PDB entry 7K01 | electron microscopy, 3.90 A resolution | chains 1 and 0 of the 7 polymer chains in the assembly

[Chain 1]
Name: General transcription and DNA repair factor IIH subunit TFB1
Organism: Saccharomyces cerevisiae (strain ATCC 204508 / S288c)
Reference sequence: P32776 (TFB1_YEAST); residue numbers follow UniProt; this construct covers 1-642
Chain sequence (642 residues; numbered 1 to 642; the number before each row is that of its first residue):
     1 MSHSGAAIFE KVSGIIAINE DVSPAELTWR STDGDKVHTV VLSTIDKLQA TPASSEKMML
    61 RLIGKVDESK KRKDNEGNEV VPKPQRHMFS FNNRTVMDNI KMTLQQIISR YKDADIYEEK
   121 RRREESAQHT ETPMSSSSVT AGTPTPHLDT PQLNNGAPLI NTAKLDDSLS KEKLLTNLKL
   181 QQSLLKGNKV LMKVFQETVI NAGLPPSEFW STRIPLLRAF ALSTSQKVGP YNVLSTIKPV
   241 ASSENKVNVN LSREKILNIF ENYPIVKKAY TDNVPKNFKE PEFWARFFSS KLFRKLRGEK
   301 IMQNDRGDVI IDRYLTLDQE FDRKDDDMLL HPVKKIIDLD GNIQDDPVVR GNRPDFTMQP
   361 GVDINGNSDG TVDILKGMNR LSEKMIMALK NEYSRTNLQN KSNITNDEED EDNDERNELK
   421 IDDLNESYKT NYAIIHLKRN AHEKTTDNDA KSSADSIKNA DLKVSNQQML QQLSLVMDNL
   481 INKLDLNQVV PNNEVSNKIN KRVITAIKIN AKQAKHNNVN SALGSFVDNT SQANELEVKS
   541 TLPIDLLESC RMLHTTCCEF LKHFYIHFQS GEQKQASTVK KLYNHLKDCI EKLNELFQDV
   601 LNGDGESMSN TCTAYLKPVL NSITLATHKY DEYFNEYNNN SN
Unresolved in the structure: 1-167, 356-367, 394-464, 520-536, 568-572, 640-642
Swiss-Prot annotation at these positions:
  - modified residue: Thr150 (Phosphothreonine)

[Chain 0]
Name: DNA repair helicase RAD3
Organism: Saccharomyces cerevisiae (strain ATCC 204508 / S288c)
Notes: EC 3.6.4.12
Reference sequence: P06839 (RAD3_YEAST); residue numbers follow UniProt; this construct covers 1-778
Chain sequence (778 residues; each row starts with the number of its first residue):
     1 MKFYIDDLPV LFPYPKIYPE QYNYMCDIKK TLDVGGNSIL EMPSGTGKTV SLLSLTIAYQ
    61 MHYPEHRKII YCSRTMSEIE KALVELENLM DYRTKELGYQ EDFRGLGLTS RKNLCLHPEV
   121 SKERKGTVVD EKCRRMTNGQ AKRKLEEDPE ANVELCEYHE NLYNIEVEDY LPKGVFSFEK
   181 LLKYCEEKTL CPYFIVRRMI SLCNIIIYSY HYLLDPKIAE RVSNEVSKDS IVIFDEAHNI
   241 DNVCIESLSL DLTTDALRRA TRGANALDER ISEVRKVDSQ KLQDEYEKLV QGLHSADILT
   301 DQEEPFVETP VLPQDLLTEA IPGNIRRAEH FVSFLKRLIE YLKTRMKVLH VISETPKSFL
   361 QHLKQLTFIE RKPLRFCSER LSLLVRTLEV TEVEDFTALK DIATFATLIS TYEEGFLLII
   421 EPYEIENAAV PNPIMRFTCL DASIAIKPVF ERFSSVIITS GTISPLDMYP RMLNFKTVLQ
   481 KSYAMTLAKK SFLPMIITKG SDQVAISSRF EIRNDPSIVR NYGSMLVEFA KITPDGMVVF
   541 FPSYLYMESI VSMWQTMGIL DEVWKHKLIL VETPDAQETS LALETYRKAC SNGRGAILLS
   601 VARGKVSEGI DFDHQYGRTV LMIGIPFQYT ESRILKARLE FMRENYRIRE NDFLSFDAMR
   661 HAAQCLGRVL RGKDDYGVMV LADRRFSRKR SQLPKWIAQG LSDADLNLST DMAISNTKQF
   721 LRTMAQPTDP KDQEGVSVWS YEDLIKHQNS RKDQGGFIEN ENKEGEQDED EDEDIEMQ
Unresolved in the structure: 755-778
Metal / ion sites: 4Fe-4S cluster Fe: Cys115, Cys133, Cys156
Residues lining bound ligands: 4Fe-4S cluster (SF4): Cys115, Leu116, His117, Val120, Cys133, Thr137, Cys156, Tyr158, Cys191, Tyr193, Phe194
Swiss-Prot annotation at these positions:
  - motif: Asp235 to His238 (DEAH box)
  - binding site (ATP): Met42 to Thr49
  - binding site ([4Fe-4S] cluster): Cys115, Cys133, Cys156, Cys191
  - mutagenesis: Lys48 (K48R/A: Loss of ATPase and DNA helicase activities but not ssDNA-binding or ATP-binding, impaired removal of pyrimidine dimers. Loss of RNA:DNA helicase. Extremely UV-sensitive), Arg111 (R111H: Intermediate level of UV-sensitivity), Cys115 (C115S: Extremely UV-sensitive), Glu236 (E236K: In rad3-1; abnormal sensitivity to UV irradiation, defective excision of damaged DNA bases ...), Gly461 (G461R: In rad3-2; abnormal sensitivity to UV irradiation, defective excision of damaged DNA bases)

[Interface between chain 1 and chain 0]
Contacting residue pairs (74):
  Tyr231(1) - Arg594(0)
  Asn232(1) - Arg594(0)
  Pro239(1) - Asp561(0)
  Val240(1) - Asp561(0)  hydrogen bond (backbone-side chain)
  Leu296(1) - Gln555(0)
  Arg297(1) - Gln555(0)
  Leu329(1) - Leu581(0)
  Leu330(1) - Leu581(0)  hydrophobic
  His331(1) - Gln577(0)
  His331(1) - Leu581(0)
  His331(1) - Glu584(0)  salt bridge
  Lys335(1) - Glu80(0)
  Lys335(1) - Asn113(0)
  Ile336(1) - Ser77(0)  hydrogen bond (backbone-side chain)
  Ile336(1) - Glu80(0)  hydrogen bond (backbone-side chain)
  Ile336(1) - Lys81(0)
  Ile337(1) - Ser580(0)
  Ile337(1) - Leu583(0)  hydrophobic
  Ile337(1) - Ile610(0)  hydrophobic
  Asp338(1) - Ser580(0)
  Leu339(1) - Thr579(0)
  Leu339(1) - Ser580(0)  hydrogen bond (backbone-side chain)
  Asp340(1) - Arg124(0)  salt bridge
  Asp340(1) - Ala576(0)
  Asp340(1) - Gln577(0)
  Asp340(1) - Ser580(0)
  Gly341(1) - Asn113(0)  hydrogen bond (backbone-side chain)
  Asn342(1) - Thr75(0)
  Asn342(1) - Met76(0)
  Ile343(1) - Ala576(0)  hydrophobic
  Asp345(1) - Ser110(0)  hydrogen bond (backbone-side chain)
  Asp345(1) - Lys112(0)
  Asp346(1) - Met76(0)
  Asp346(1) - Thr109(0)
  Asp346(1) - Ser110(0)
  Asp346(1) - Ser209(0)
  Asp346(1) - Tyr212(0)
  Pro347(1) - Ile218(0)  hydrophobic
  Val348(1) - Thr127(0)
  Val348(1) - Lys217(0)
  Val349(1) - Asp215(0)
  Arg350(1) - Glu246(0)
  Arg350(1) - Ser249(0)  hydrogen bond (backbone-side chain)
  Arg350(1) - Leu250(0)
  Arg350(1) - Asp401(0)  salt bridge
  Gly351(1) - Glu246(0)
  Gly351(1) - Ser249(0)  hydrogen bond (backbone-side chain)
  Gly351(1) - Asp251(0)
  Gly351(1) - Arg436(0)  hydrogen bond (backbone-side chain)
  Asn352(1) - Asp251(0)
  Asn352(1) - Arg436(0)
  Pro354(1) - Glu631(0)
  Asp355(1) - Leu545(0)
  Asp355(1) - Glu631(0)  hydrogen bond (backbone-side chain)
  Gly370(1) - Glu548(0)
  Thr371(1) - Glu548(0)
  Val372(1) - Glu548(0)  hydrogen bond (backbone-side chain)
  Leu375(1) - Tyr544(0)
  Leu375(1) - Glu548(0)
  Leu375(1) - Val551(0)  hydrophobic
  Leu375(1) - Val571(0)  hydrophobic
  Lys376(1) - Asp575(0)
  Lys376(1) - Glu578(0)
  Asn379(1) - Leu570(0)
  Asn379(1) - Val571(0)  hydrogen bond (side chain-backbone)
  Asn379(1) - Thr573(0)
  Asn379(1) - Ala582(0)
  Leu381(1) - Trp564(0)  hydrophobic
  Ser382(1) - Ile569(0)
  Ser382(1) - Leu570(0)
  Glu383(1) - Leu581(0)
  Glu383(1) - Thr585(0)
  Ile386(1) - Lys588(0)
  Lys390(1) - Lys588(0)
Also at the interface, not in a pair above, chain 1 (44 interface residues in all): Val333, Met378, Met385, Met387, Leu389
Also at the interface, not in a pair above, chain 0 (63 interface residues in all): Gly126, Phe178, Leu182, His211, Glu308, Lys400, Glu426, Ser552, Leu560, Lys565, Leu568, Arg587, Ala589, Asn592, Lys605
The authors on this interface:
  - interface residues, chain 1: Ile337(1)

[In short]
Chain 1 and chain 0 form an interface of 44 and 63 residues respectively, with 12 hydrogen bonds and 3 salt
bridges. Polar pairs include His331(1)-Glu584(0), Asp340(1)-Arg124(0) and Arg350(1)-Asp401(0). Bound to chain
0: 4Fe-4S cluster. From the paper: the interface residue Ile337(1).
Chain 1 is General transcription and DNA repair factor IIH subunit TFB1 and chain 0 is DNA repair helicase
RAD3, both from Saccharomyces cerevisiae (strain ATCC 204508 / S288c); the structure, Structure of TFIIH in
TFIIH/Rad4-Rad23-Rad33 DNA opening complex, was determined by electron microscopy together with 7K04 and 7M2U
from the same study.
